Entry 6I7T (electron microscopy, 4.61 A resolution (low resolution: residue-level contacts below are approximate; hydrogen-bond / salt-bridge calls are withheld)); this record covers chains M and O of the 16 polymer chains in the assembly.

# Chain M
Protein: Eukaryotic translation initiation factor 2 subunit beta
From: Saccharomyces cerevisiae
Reference sequence: P09064 (IF2B_YEAST); residues 1-285 here = UniProt positions 1-285
Amino-acid sequence (285 residues; numbered 1 to 285; the number before each row is that of its first residue):
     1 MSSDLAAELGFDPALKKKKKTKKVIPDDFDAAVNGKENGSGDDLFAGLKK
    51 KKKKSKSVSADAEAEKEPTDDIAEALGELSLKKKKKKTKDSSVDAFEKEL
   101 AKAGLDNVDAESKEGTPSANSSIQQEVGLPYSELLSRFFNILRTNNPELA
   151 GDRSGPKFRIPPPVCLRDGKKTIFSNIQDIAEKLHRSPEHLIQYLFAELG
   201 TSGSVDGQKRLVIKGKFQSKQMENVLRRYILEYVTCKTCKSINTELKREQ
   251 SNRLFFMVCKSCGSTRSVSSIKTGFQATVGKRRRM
Disordered / not traced: 1-126, 144-285

# Chain O
Protein: Eukaryotic translation initiation factor 2 subunit gamma
From: Saccharomyces cerevisiae
Reference sequence: P32481 (IF2G_YEAST); residues 1-527 here = UniProt positions 1-527
Amino-acid sequence (527 residues; numbered 1 to 527; the number before each row is that of its first residue):
     1 MSDLQDQEPSIIINGNLEPVGEPDIVEETEVVAQETQETQDADKPKKKVA
    51 FTGLEEDGETEEEKRKREFEEGGGLPEQPLNPDFSKLNPLSAEIINRQAT
   101 INIGTIGHVAHGKSTVVRAISGVQTVRFKDELERNITIKLGYANAKIYKC
   151 QEPTCPEPDCYRSFKSDKEISPKCQRPGCPGRYKLVRHVSFVDCPGHDIL
   201 MSTMLSGAAVMDAALLLIAGNESCPQPQTSEHLAAIEIMKLKHVIILQNK
   251 VDLMREESALEHQKSILKFIRGTIADGAPIVPISAQLKYNIDAVNEFIVK
   301 TIPVPPRDFMISPRLIVIRSFDVNKPGAEIEDLKGGVAGGSILNGVFKLG
   351 DEIEIRPGIVTKDDKGKIQCKPIFSNIVSLFAEQNDLKFAVPGGLIGVGT
   401 KVDPTLCRADRLVGQVVGAKGHLPNIYTDIEINYFLLRRLLGVKTDGQKQ
   451 AKVRKLEPNEVLMVNIGSTATGARVVAVKADMARLQLTSPACTEINEKIA
   501 LSRRIEKHWRLIGWATIKKGTTLEPIA
Disordered / not traced: 1-97, 153-168, 362-367, 445-448, 520-527

# Interface between chain M and chain O
Residue-residue contacts (19):
  Gly128(M) with Gln263(O); Lys264(O)
  Tyr131(M) with Gln248(O); Gln263(O); Ile280(O); Pro282(O)
  Leu134(M) with Asn290(O); Ala293(O)
  Leu135(M) with Pro282(O)
  Arg137(M) with Asn290(O); Asp292(O)
  Phe138(M) with Pro282(O); Ser284(O); Tyr289(O); Asn290(O)
  Phe139(M) with Met254(O); Arg255(O)
  Ile141(M) with Tyr289(O)
  Leu142(M) with Leu287(O)
Other interface residues (no listed pair), chain M (10 interface residues in all): Arg143
Other interface residues (no listed pair), chain O (18 interface residues in all): Val251, Glu256, Ala259, Val281, Ile283

# In short
10 residues of chain M face 18 of chain O across their interface.
Chain M is Eukaryotic translation initiation factor 2 subunit beta and chain O is Eukaryotic translation
initiation factor 2 subunit gamma, both from Saccharomyces cerevisiae; the structure, eIF2B:eIF2 complex, was
determined by electron microscopy together with 6I3M from the same study.
